PDB entry 3LWI | X-ray diffraction, 2.30 A resolution | chains A and C of the 3 polymer chains in the assembly

Chain A:
Protein: Chromatin protein Cren7
Source organism: Sulfolobus solfataricus
UniProtKB: Q97ZE3 (CREN7_SULSO); numbering as in UniProt (aligned over 1-60)
Chain sequence (60 residues; row label = number of the first residue in the row):
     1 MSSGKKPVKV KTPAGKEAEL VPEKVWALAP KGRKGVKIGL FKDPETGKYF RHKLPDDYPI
Unresolved in the structure: 1-2
UniProt features mapped onto this chain:
  - modified residue: Lys-16 (N6-methyllysine)
  - mutagenesis: Lys-24 (K24E: Slightly reduces the melting temperature of the protein. Slightly reduces affinity for calf thymus DNA and poly(dA-dT) oligonucleotides. Increases affinity for poly(dG-dC) oligonucleotide ...), Lys-31 (K31E: Slightly reduces the melting temperature of the protein. Destabilizes complex with DNA. Slightly reduces affinity for calf thymus DNA and poly(dA-dT) oligonucleotides ...), Phe-41 (F41A: Results in a significant protein misfolding, reduced thermostability, reduced ability to mediate DNA compaction and bridging ...), Lys-42 (K42E: Slightly reduces the melting temperature of the protein. Slightly reduces affinity for calf thymus DNA and poly(dA-dT) oligonucleotides ...), Lys-48 (K48E: Slightly reduces the melting temperature of the protein. Slightly reduces affinity for calf thymus DNA and poly(dA-dT) oligonucleotides ...)
Reported in the primary citation:
  - binding site for the 8-nt DNA strand (chain C): Leu-28
  - mutagenesis - K24A, W26A, L28A (54-fold), K31A, R33A, R51A, K53A (24-fold): decreased binding to DNA
  - post-translational modification sites: Lys-31 (citing earlier work)

Chain C:
Molecule: 8-nt DNA strand
Sequence (8 nucleotides; row label = number of the first residue in the row):
   101 GCGATCGC

How chain A and chain C interact:
Contacting residue pairs (15; chain A residue first):
  Lys-24(A) / DC106(C)  salt bridge to the phosphate
  Trp-26(A) / DA104(C)  hydrogen bond to the base
  Trp-26(A) / DT105(C)  sugar contact
  Ala-27(A) / DA104(C)  sugar contact
  Leu-28(A) / DG103(C)  hydrogen bond to the base
  Leu-28(A) / DA104(C)  base contact
  Ala-29(A) / DG103(C)  sugar contact
  Pro-30(A) / DC102(C)  phosphate contact
  Pro-30(A) / DG103(C)  sugar contact
  Lys-31(A) / DG103(C)  hydrogen bond to the phosphate
  Arg-33(A) / DG101(C)  base contact
  Leu-40(A) / DC106(C)  sugar contact
  Tyr-49(A) / DG107(C)  phosphate contact
  Arg-51(A) / DT105(C)  hydrogen bond to the base
  Arg-51(A) / DC106(C)  hydrogen bond to the sugar
Interface residues without a listed pair, chain A (13 interface residues in all): Gly-35, Val-36
Interface residues without a listed pair, chain C (8 interface residues in all): DC108

Overview:
The interface between chain A and chain C involves 13 residues on one side and 8 on the other, with 5 hydrogen
bonds and 1 salt bridge. Among the polar pairs are Trp-26(A)/DA104(C), Leu-28(A)/DG103(C) and
Arg-51(A)/DT105(C). From the paper: a binding site for the 8-nt DNA strand (chain C) at Leu-28(A); K24A, W26A
and L28A of chain A, among others, reduce binding to DNA; 7 substitutions were tested in all.
Here chain A is Chromatin protein Cren7 (Sulfolobus solfataricus) and chain C is an 8-nt DNA strand. Entry
3LWI (Crystal structure of Cren7-dsDNA complex) was determined by X-ray diffraction (same publication as
3LWH).
